8HAI - chains A and I of the 11 polymer chains in the assembly; structure by electron microscopy, 4.70 A resolution (low resolution: residue-level contacts below are approximate; hydrogen-bond / salt-bridge calls are withheld).

[Chain A]
Protein: Histone H3.1
From: Homo sapiens
Reference sequence: P68431 (H31_HUMAN); residues 1-135 here correspond to UniProt positions 2-136 (UniProt number = residue number + 1)
Amino-acid sequence (135 residues; numbered 1 to 135; the number before each row is that of its first residue):
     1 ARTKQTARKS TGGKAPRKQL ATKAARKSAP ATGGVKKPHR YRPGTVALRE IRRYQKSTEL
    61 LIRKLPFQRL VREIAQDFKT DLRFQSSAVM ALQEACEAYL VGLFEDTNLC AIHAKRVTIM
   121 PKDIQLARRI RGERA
Disordered / not traced: 1-35, 135

[Chain I]
Molecule: 180-nt DNA strand
From: Homo sapiens
Sequence (180 nucleotides; numbered 1 to 180; the number before each row is that of its first residue):
     1 ATCCGTCCGT TACCGCCATC AATATCCACC TGCAGATTCT ACCAAAAGTG TATTTGGAAA
    61 CTGCTCCATC AAAAGGCATG TTCAGCTGAA TTCAGCTGAA CATGCCTTTT GATGGAGCAG
   121 TTTCCAAATA CACTTTTGGT AGAATCTGCA GGTGGATATT GATGGCGGTA ACGGACGGAT
Disordered / not traced: 1-17, 165-180

[How chain A and chain I interact]
Contacting residue pairs (28; chain A residue first):
  Lys37(A) - DT163(I)
  His39(A) - DG161(I)
  Arg40(A) - DT82(I)
  Arg40(A) - DG161(I)
  Tyr41(A) - DG161(I)
  Arg42(A) - DA84(I)
  Arg42(A) - DG85(I)
  Arg42(A) - DG161(I)
  Arg42(A) - DA162(I)
  Thr45(A) - DT160(I)
  Thr45(A) - DG161(I)
  Arg63(A) - DG76(I)
  Arg63(A) - DC77(I)
  Arg72(A) - DA68(I)
  Leu82(A) - DA68(I)
  Arg83(A) - DC67(I)
  Arg83(A) - DA68(I)
  Phe84(A) - DC67(I)
  Phe84(A) - DA68(I)
  Gln85(A) - DC67(I)
  Ser86(A) - DC67(I)
  Arg116(A) - DT87(I)
  Arg116(A) - DG88(I)
  Val117(A) - DC86(I)
  Val117(A) - DT87(I)
  Thr118(A) - DC86(I)
  Thr118(A) - DT87(I)
  Met120(A) - DG88(I)
Other interface residues (no listed pair), chain A (18 interface residues in all): Pro43

[Summary]
18 residues of chain A face 14 of chain I across their interface.
Chain A is Histone H3.1 and chain I is a 180-nt DNA strand, both from Homo sapiens; the structure, Cryo-EM
structure of the p300 catalytic core bound to the H4K12acK16ac nucleosome, class 1 (4.7 angstrom ..., was
determined by electron microscopy (same publication as 8HAG, 8HAH, 8HAJ, 8HAK, 8HAL, 8HAM and 8HAN).
